Entry 2HOS (X-ray diffraction, 1.90 A resolution); this record covers chains C and A of the 4 polymer chains in the assembly.

[Chain C]
Molecule: 21-nt DNA strand
Sequence (21 nucleotides; row label = number of the first residue in the row):
     1 TTTTGCCATG TAATCCCCGG A

[Chain A]
Protein: Segmentation polarity homeobox protein engrailed
Organism: Drosophila melanogaster
Notes: fragment: engrailed homeodomain
Reference sequence: P02836 (HMEN_DROME); residues 0-60 here correspond to UniProt positions 453-513 (UniProt number = residue number + 453)
Amino-acid sequence (63 residues; row label = number of the first residue in the row; numbers below 1 keep their minus sign (Gly-2 is residue -2)):
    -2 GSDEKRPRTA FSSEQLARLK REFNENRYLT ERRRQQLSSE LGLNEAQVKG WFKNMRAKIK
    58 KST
Unresolved in the structure: -2 to 4
Sequence notes: cloning artifact (-2 to -1); engineered mutation Val45 (Ile498 in P02836), Gly47 (Ile500 in P02836), Lys50 (Gln503 in P02836), Met52 (Lys505 in P02836)
Swiss-Prot annotation at these positions:
  - DNA-binding region: Glu1 to Thr60 (Homeobox)
Reported in the primary citation:
  - conformationally variable residues (side-chain flip): Ser35, Lys50
  - mutagenesis - I45V (4-6 degC), I47G (Tm change 5.3 degC): decreased stability
  - mutagenesis - K52M (Tm change 6.8 degC): increased stability

[Interface between chain C and chain A]
Contacting residue pairs - 13 pairs, chain C then chain A:
  DG10(C) - Arg5(A)  base contact
  DT11(C) - Arg5(A)  hydrogen bond to the base
  DT11(C) - Lys55(A)  salt bridge to the phosphate
  DA12(C) - Arg5(A)  hydrogen bond to the sugar
  DA12(C) - Thr6(A)  sugar contact
  DA12(C) - Phe8(A)  phosphate contact
  DA12(C) - Trp48(A)  phosphate contact
  DA12(C) - Asn51(A)  base contact
  DA13(C) - Thr6(A)  hydrogen bond to the phosphate
  DA13(C) - Gln44(A)  phosphate contact
  DA13(C) - Asn51(A)  hydrogen bond to the base
  DT14(C) - Lys50(A)  base contact
  DC15(C) - Lys50(A)  base contact

[In short]
The interface between chain C and chain A involves 6 residues on one side and 8 on the other, with 4 hydrogen
bonds and 1 salt bridge. Polar pairs include DT11(C)-Arg5(A), DA13(C)-Asn51(A) and DA12(C)-Arg5(A). From the
paper: I45V and I47G of chain A reduce stability; conformational variability at Ser35(A) and Lys50(A).
Chain C is a 21-nt DNA strand and chain A is Segmentation polarity homeobox protein engrailed (Drosophila
melanogaster); the structure, Phage-Selected Homeodomain Bound to Unmodified DNA, was determined by X-ray
diffraction (same publication as 2HOT).
